6PZK - chains A and D of the 5 polymer chains in the assembly; structure by electron microscopy, 3.20 A resolution.

[Chain A]
Protein: RNA-directed RNA polymerase L
Source organism: Human respiratory syncytial virus A2
Notes: EC 2.7.7.48, 2.1.1.56, 2.7.7.-, 2.7.7.88
Reference sequence: P28887 (L_HRSVA); numbering as in UniProt (aligned over 1-2165)
Chain sequence (2201 residues; each row starts with the number of its first residue; numbers below 1 keep their minus sign (Met-35 is residue -35)):
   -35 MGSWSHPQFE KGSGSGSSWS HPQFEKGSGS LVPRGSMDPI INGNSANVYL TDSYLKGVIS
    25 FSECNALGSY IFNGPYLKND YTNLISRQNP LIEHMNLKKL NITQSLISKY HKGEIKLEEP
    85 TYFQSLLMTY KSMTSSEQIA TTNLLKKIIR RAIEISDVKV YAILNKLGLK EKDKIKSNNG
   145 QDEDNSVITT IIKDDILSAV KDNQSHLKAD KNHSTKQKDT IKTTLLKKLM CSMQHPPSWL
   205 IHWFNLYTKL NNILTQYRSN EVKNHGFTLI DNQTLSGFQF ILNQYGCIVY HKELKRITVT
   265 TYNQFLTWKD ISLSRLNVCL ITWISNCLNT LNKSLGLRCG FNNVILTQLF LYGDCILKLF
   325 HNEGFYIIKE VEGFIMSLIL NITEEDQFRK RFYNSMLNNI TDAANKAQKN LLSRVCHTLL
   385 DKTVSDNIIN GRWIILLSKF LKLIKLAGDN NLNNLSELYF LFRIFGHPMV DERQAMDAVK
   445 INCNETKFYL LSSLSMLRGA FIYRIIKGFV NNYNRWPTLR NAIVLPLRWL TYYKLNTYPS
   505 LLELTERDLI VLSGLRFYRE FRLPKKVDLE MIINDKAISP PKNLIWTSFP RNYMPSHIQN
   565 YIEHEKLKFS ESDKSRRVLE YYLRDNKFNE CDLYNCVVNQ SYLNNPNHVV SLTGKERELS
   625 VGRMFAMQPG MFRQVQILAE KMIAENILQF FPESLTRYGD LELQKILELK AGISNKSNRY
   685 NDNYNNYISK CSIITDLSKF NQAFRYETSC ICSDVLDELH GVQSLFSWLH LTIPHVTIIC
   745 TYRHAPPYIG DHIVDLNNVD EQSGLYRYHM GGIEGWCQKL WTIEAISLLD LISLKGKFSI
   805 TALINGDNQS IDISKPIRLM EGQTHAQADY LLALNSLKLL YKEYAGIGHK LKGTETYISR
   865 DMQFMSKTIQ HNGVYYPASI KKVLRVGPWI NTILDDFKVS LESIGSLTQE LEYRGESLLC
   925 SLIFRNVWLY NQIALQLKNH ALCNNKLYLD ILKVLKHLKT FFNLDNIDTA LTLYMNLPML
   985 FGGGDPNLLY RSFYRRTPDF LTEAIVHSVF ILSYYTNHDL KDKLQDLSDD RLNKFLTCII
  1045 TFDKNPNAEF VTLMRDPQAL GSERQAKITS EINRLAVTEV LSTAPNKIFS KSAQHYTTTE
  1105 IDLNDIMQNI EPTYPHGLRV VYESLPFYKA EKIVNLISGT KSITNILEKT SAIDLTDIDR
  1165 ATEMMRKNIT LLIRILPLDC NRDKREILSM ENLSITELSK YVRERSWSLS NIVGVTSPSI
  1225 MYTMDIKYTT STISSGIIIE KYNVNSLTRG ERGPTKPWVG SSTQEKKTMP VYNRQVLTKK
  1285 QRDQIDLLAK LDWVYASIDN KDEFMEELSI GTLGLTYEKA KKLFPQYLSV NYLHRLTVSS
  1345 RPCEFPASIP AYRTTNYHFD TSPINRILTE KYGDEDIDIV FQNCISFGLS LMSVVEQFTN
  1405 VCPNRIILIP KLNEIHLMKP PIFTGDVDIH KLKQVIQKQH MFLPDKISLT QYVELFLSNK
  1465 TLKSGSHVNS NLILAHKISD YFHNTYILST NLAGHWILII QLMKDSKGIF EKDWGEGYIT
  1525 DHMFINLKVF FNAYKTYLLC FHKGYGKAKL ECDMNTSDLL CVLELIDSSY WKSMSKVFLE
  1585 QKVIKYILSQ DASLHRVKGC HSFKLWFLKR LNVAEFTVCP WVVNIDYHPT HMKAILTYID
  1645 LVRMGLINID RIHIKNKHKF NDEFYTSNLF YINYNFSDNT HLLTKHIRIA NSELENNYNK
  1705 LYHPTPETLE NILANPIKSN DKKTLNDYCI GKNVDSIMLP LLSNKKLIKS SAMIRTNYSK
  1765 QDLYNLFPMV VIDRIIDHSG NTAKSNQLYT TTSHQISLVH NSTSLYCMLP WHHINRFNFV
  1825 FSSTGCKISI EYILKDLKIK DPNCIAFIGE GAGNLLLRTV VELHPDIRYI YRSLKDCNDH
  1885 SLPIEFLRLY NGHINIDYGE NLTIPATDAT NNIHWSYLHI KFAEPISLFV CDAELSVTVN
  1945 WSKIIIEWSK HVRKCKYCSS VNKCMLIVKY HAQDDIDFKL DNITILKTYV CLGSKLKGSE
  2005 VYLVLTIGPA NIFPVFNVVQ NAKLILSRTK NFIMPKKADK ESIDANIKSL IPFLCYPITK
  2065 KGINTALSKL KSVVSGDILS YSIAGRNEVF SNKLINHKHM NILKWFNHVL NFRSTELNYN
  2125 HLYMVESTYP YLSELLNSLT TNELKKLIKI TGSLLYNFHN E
Disordered / not traced: -35 to 10, 134-183, 619-626, 659-689, 1461-2165
Differences from the reference sequence: initiating methionine (-35); expression tag (-34 to 0)
Curated features (UniProtKB/Swiss-Prot):
  - active site: His1338 (Nucleophile), Lys1831 (For mRNA (nucleoside-2'-O-)-methyltransferase activity), Asp1936 (For mRNA (nucleoside-2'-O-)-methyltransferase activity), Lys1973 (For mRNA (nucleoside-2'-O-)-methyltransferase activity), Glu2004 (For mRNA (nucleoside-2'-O-)-methyltransferase activity)
  - binding site (Mg(2+)): Asp700, Asp811
  - binding site (substrate): Gly1853 to Gly1857
  - natural variant: Cys319 (C319Y: In strain: Cold-passage attenuated), His1690 (H1690Y: In strain: Cold-passage attenuated)
  - mutagenesis: Asp811 (D811A: Complete loss of RNA synthesis), Asn812 (N812A: Complete loss of RNA synthesis), Pro1261 (P1261A: Inhibition of RNA synthesis), Trp1262 (W1262A: Inhibition of RNA synthesis), Pro1274 (P1274A: No effect on RNA synthesis), Tyr1276 (Y1276A: No effect on RNA synthesis), Arg1820 (R1820A: Complete loss of methyltransferase activity), Gly1855 (G1855S: Complete loss of methyltransferase activity), Asp1936 (D1936A: About 90% loss of methyltransferase activity), Glu1938 (E1938A: Complete loss of methyltransferase activity), Ser1998 (S1998A: Complete loss of methyltransferase activity), Glu2004 (E2004A: Complete loss of methyltransferase activity)
What the authors report for this chain:
  - catalytic residues: Asp700, Gly810 to Asn812, His1338, Arg1339 (citing earlier work)
  - contacts within the chain: Leu701-Phe704 (hydrophobic contact), Phe704-Phe708 (hydrophobic contact), Phe704-Trp785 (hydrophobic contact), Phe704-Ala789, Trp1262-Ser1390 (hydrogen bond), Glu1269-Thr1341 (hydrogen bond), Glu1269-Lys1294 (hydrogen bond), Glu1269-Trp1297 (hydrogen bond), Lys1305-Tyr1321 (hydrogen bond), Trp1297-Tyr1331 (pi stacking), Trp1297-Tyr1336 (pi stacking)
  - conformationally variable residues (loop rearrangement): Thr1267 to Thr1282
  - mutagenesis - Y1321E, Y1321N: decreased growth (citing earlier work)
  - mutagenesis - G1264A: decreased catalytic activity (citing earlier work)

[Chain D]
Protein: Phosphoprotein
Source organism: Human respiratory syncytial virus A2
Reference sequence: P03421 (PHOSP_HRSVA); residues 1-241 here = UniProt positions 1-241
Chain sequence (256 residues; each row starts with the number of its first residue):
     1 MEKFAPEFHG EDANNRATKF LESIKGKFTS PKDPKKKDSI ISVNSIDIEV TKESPITSNS
    61 TIINPTNETD DTAGNKPNYQ RKPLVSFKED PTPSDNPFSK LYKETIETFD NNEEESSYSY
   121 EEINDQTNDN ITARLDRIDE KLSEILGMLH TLVVASAGPT SARDGIRDAM IGLREEMIEK
   181 IRTEALMTND RLEAMARLRN EESEKMAKDT SDEVSLNPTS EKLNNLLEGN DSDNDLSLED
   241 FKGENKYFQG HHHHHH
Disordered / not traced: 1-129, 185-256
Differences from the reference sequence: expression tag (242-256)
Curated features (UniProtKB/Swiss-Prot):
  - region: Met1 to Ser30 (Binding to monomeric RNA-free nucleoprotein), Ser39 to Thr57 (Important for viral particle assembly), Arg81 to Phe87 (Binding to host phosphatase PP1), Asp90 to Asp110 (Binding to protein M2-1), Leu216 to Ser232 (Binding to RNA-directed RNA polymerase L), Ser232 to Phe241 (Binding to the N-RNA complex)
  - site: Thr108 (Interaction with protein M2-1)
  - modified residue: Thr108 (Phosphothreonine), Ser116 (Phosphoserine), Ser117 (Phosphoserine), Ser119 (Phosphoserine), Ser232 (Phosphoserine), Ser237 (Phosphoserine)
  - mutagenesis: Phe87 (F87A: Almost complete loss of viral transcription. Complete loss of interaction with host phosphatase PP1), Phe98 (F98A: Complete loss of interaction with protein M2-1. Almost complete loss of viral transcription and loss of localization of protein M2-1 in inclusion bodies), Leu101 (L101A: Complete loss of interaction with protein M2-1. Almost complete loss of viral transcription and loss of localization of protein M2-1 in inclusion bodies), Tyr102 (Y102A: Complete loss of interaction with protein M2-1. Almost complete loss of viral transcription and loss of localization of protein M2-1 in inclusion bodies), Thr105 (T105A/D: Complete loss of interaction with protein M2-1. Almost complete loss of viral transcription and loss of localization of protein M2-1 in inclusion bodies), Ile106 (I106A: Complete loss of interaction with protein M2-1. Almost complete loss of viral transcription and loss of localization of protein M2-1 in inclusion bodies), Thr108 (T108D: Loss of interaction with protein M2-1 and loss of localization of protein M2-1 in inclusion bodies), Phe109 (F109A: Complete loss of interaction with protein M2-1. Almost complete loss of viral transcription and loss of localization of protein M2-1 in inclusion bodies), Ser116 to Ser119 (60% loss of transcription inhibition by M2-2), Gly172 (G172S: Almost complete loss of interaction with the nucleoprotein), Glu176 (E176G: Complete loss of interaction with the nucleoprotein), Asp233 (D233A: Complete loss of interaction with the N-RNA complex; when associated with A-239), 4 further mutagenesis entries in UniProt

[Chain A / chain D interface]
Pairs across the interface (7):
  Asn485(A) - Glu144(D)
  Ile487(A) - Lys141(D)
  Ile487(A) - Glu144(D)
  Val488(A) - Lys141(D)  hydrogen bond (backbone-side chain)
  Leu489(A) - Lys141(D)  hydrogen bond (backbone-side chain)
  Leu491(A) - Arg134(D)
  Leu491(A) - Arg137(D)
Also at the interface, not in a pair above, chain A (6 interface residues in all): Pro490
Also at the interface, not in a pair above, chain D (5 interface residues in all): Glu140

[Summary]
The interface between chain A and chain D involves 6 residues on one side and 5 on the other; the contacts
include 2 hydrogen bonds. Polar pairs include Val488(A)-Lys141(D) and Leu489(A)-Lys141(D). From the paper:
catalytic residues Asp700(A), Gly810(A) and His1338(A) among others; Y1321E and Y1321N of chain A reduce
growth.
Chain A is RNA-directed RNA polymerase L and chain D is Phosphoprotein, both from Human respiratory syncytial
virus A2; the structure, Cryo-EM Structure of the Respiratory Syncytial Virus Polymerase (L) Protein Bound by
the Tetrameric Phosphoprotein (P), was determined by electron microscopy.
